Entry 4I75 (X-ray diffraction, 1.80 A resolution); this record covers chains A and B.

Chain A (and B):
Molecule: Inosine-adenosine-guanosine-nucleoside hydrolase
Organism: Trypanosoma brucei brucei
Notes: EC 3.2.2.1; chain B of this document is another copy of the same molecule, construct and numbering; everything in this record applies to it too
Reference sequence: Q57ZL6 (Q57ZL6_TRYB2); residues 1-327 here = UniProt positions 1-327
Amino-acid sequence (330 residues; numbered -2 to 327; the number before each row is that of its first residue; numbers below 1 keep their minus sign (Gly-2 is residue -2)):
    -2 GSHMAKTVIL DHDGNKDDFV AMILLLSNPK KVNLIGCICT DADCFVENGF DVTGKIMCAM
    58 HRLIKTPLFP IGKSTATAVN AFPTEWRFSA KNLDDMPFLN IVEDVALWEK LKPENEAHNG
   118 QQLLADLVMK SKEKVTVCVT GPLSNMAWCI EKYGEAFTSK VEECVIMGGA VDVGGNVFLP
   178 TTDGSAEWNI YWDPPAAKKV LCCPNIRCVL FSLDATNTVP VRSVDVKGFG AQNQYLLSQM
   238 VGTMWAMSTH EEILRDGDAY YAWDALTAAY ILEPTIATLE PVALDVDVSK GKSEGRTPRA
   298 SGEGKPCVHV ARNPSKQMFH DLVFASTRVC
Disordered / not traced: 298-302 (chain B: -2 to 0, 298-302)
Sequence notes: expression tag (-2 to 0)
Metal / ion sites: Ni2+ site 1: Gly-2, Ser-1, His0; Ca2+: Asp10, Asp15, Thr137, Asp261 (together with 2-amino-2-hydroxymethyl-propane-1,3-diol); Ni2+ site 2: Asp14 (together with 2-amino-2-hydroxymethyl-propane-1,3-diol); Ni2+ site 3 near His115 (its only coordinating residue here); Ni2+ site 4 near His317 (its only coordinating residue here)

How chain A and chain B interact:
Pairs across the interface (56; chain A residue first):
  Glu82(A) with Leu251(B)
  Phe85(A) with His247(B); Ile250(B), hydrophobic; Leu251(B), hydrophobic
  Lys88(A) with Ile250(B)
  Asn89(A) with Ala243(B); Met244(B); His247(B)
  Asp91(A) with Lys224(B), salt bridge
  Asp92(A) with Ser220(B), hydrogen bond; Val223(B); Lys224(B); Ala243(B); Thr246(B)
  Met93(A) with Thr240(B); Ala243(B), hydrophobic; Met244(B), hydrophobic
  Pro94(A) with Gly227(B); Asn230(B); Gln236(B); Gly239(B); Thr240(B)
  Asn97(A) with Lys224(B); Gly227(B); Ala228(B)
  Ile98(A) with Gly227(B); Asn230(B)
  Val99(A) with Ala228(B), hydrophobic
  Ser220(A) with Asp92(B), hydrogen bond
  Val223(A) with Asp92(B)
  Lys224(A) with Asp91(B), salt bridge; Asp92(B); Asn97(B)
  Gly227(A) with Pro94(B); Asn97(B); Ile98(B)
  Ala228(A) with Asn97(B); Val99(B), hydrophobic
  Asn230(A) with Pro94(B); Ile98(B); Leu233(B); Gln236(B), hydrogen bond
  Leu233(A) with Asn230(B)
  Gln236(A) with Asn230(B), hydrogen bond; Gln236(B)
  Gly239(A) with Pro94(B)
  Thr240(A) with Met93(B); Pro94(B)
  Ala243(A) with Asn89(B); Met93(B), hydrophobic
  Thr246(A) with Asp92(B)
  His247(A) with Phe85(B); Asn89(B)
  Ile250(A) with Phe85(B), hydrophobic; Lys88(B)
  Leu251(A) with Glu82(B)
Interface residues without a listed pair, chain A (32 interface residues in all): Lys52, Ser86, Phe95, Phe226, Ser235, Met244
Interface residues without a listed pair, chain B (31 interface residues in all): Lys52, Phe95, Phe226, Ser235

Summary:
32 residues of chain A and 31 residues of chain B are in contact, with 4 hydrogen bonds and 2 salt bridges.
Polar contacts include Asp91(A)-Lys224(B), Asp92(A)-Ser220(B) and Asn230(A)-Gln236(B). The Ni2+ site 1 is
built by Gly-2(A), Ser-1(A) and His0(A).
Chain A and chain B are both Inosine-adenosine-guanosine-nucleoside hydrolase (Trypanosoma brucei brucei); the
structure, Crystal structure of the Trypanosoma brucei Inosine-Adenosine-Guanosine nucleoside hydrolase in
complex with the NiTris metalorganic complex, was determined by X-ray diffraction, deposited together with
4I70, 4I71, 4I72, 4I73 and 4I74.
